Entry 6ND1 (electron microscopy, 4.10 A resolution (low resolution: residue-level contacts below are approximate; hydrogen-bond / salt-bridge calls are withheld)); this record covers chains B and C of the 6 polymer chains in the assembly.

# Chain B
Name: Protein transport protein SEC61
From: Saccharomyces cerevisiae
Reference sequence: P32915 (SC61A_YEAST); residue numbers follow UniProt; this construct covers 1-480
Chain sequence (480 residues; numbered 1 to 480; the number before each row is that of its first residue):
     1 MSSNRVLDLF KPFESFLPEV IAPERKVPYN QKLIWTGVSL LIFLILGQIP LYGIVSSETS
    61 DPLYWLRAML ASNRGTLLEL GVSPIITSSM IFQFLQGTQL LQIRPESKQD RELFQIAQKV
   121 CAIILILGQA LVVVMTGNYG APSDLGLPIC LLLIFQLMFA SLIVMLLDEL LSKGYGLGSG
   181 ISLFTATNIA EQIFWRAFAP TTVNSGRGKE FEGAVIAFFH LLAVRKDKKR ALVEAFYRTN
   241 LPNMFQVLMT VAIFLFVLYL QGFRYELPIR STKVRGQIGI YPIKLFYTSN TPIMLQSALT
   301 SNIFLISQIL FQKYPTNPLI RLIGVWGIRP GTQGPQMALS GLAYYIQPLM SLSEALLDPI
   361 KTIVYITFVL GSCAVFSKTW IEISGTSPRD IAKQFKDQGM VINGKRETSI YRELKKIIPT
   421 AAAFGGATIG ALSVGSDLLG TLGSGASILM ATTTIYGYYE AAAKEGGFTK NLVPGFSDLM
Unresolved in the structure: 1-18, 55-57, 94-114, 139-143, 225-227, 319-343, 466-480
Curated features (UniProtKB/Swiss-Prot):
  - mutagenesis: Lys-273 (K273P/G: Severe growth defect), Arg-275 (R275D/G/P/Q/Y: Severe growth defect; R275E/F/V: Severe growth defect; lowers SRP-dependent and SRP-independent translocation), Gly-276 (G276P: Severe growth defect), Lys-405 (K405D/E/P: Severe growth defect), Arg-406 (R406D: Severe growth defect; lowers SRP-dependent translocation; R406E: Severe growth defect; lowers SRP-dependent and SRP-independent translocation; R406H/W: Severe growth defect)

# Chain C
Name: Protein transport protein SSS1
From: Saccharomyces cerevisiae
Reference sequence: P35179 (SC61G_YEAST); numbering as in UniProt (aligned over 1-80)
Chain sequence (80 residues; numbered 1 to 80; the number before each row is that of its first residue):
     1 MARASEKGEE KKQSNNQVEK LVEAPVEFVR EGTQFLAKCK KPDLKEYTKI VKAVGIGFIA
    61 VGIIGYAIKL IHIPIRYVIV
Unresolved in the structure: 1-24

# How chain B and chain C interact
Residue-residue contacts (42; chain B residue first):
  Leu-41(B) / Ile-68(C)
  Leu-44(B) / Gly-65(C)
  Ile-45(B) / Ile-68(C)
  Ile-45(B) / His-72(C)
  Gln-48(B) / Lys-69(C)
  Gln-48(B) / His-72(C)
  Ile-49(B) / His-72(C)
  Thr-187(B) / Val-61(C)
  Glu-191(B) / Gly-65(C)
  Glu-191(B) / Lys-69(C)
  Ile-193(B) / Phe-58(C)
  Phe-194(B) / Ile-59(C)
  Phe-194(B) / Gly-62(C)
  Trp-195(B) / Tyr-66(C)
  Trp-195(B) / Lys-69(C)
  Trp-195(B) / Leu-70(C)
  Trp-195(B) / Ile-73(C)
  Phe-198(B) / Tyr-66(C)
  Ala-199(B) / Tyr-66(C)
  Pro-200(B) / Tyr-66(C)
  Phe-254(B) / Val-54(C)
  Leu-255(B) / Tyr-47(C)
  Leu-258(B) / Tyr-47(C)
  Leu-258(B) / Ile-50(C)
  Leu-258(B) / Val-54(C)
  Tyr-259(B) / Pro-42(C)
  Tyr-259(B) / Tyr-47(C)
  Phe-263(B) / Lys-41(C)
  Phe-263(B) / Pro-42(C)
  Arg-264(B) / Lys-38(C)
  Arg-264(B) / Cys-39(C)
  Arg-264(B) / Lys-40(C)
  Tyr-265(B) / Lys-38(C)
  Glu-266(B) / Lys-40(C)
  Leu-285(B) / Phe-35(C)
  Ile-417(B) / Phe-35(C)
  Phe-424(B) / Leu-36(C)
  Ala-451(B) / Phe-58(C)
  Ile-455(B) / Val-54(C)
  Tyr-456(B) / Ile-50(C)
  Tyr-459(B) / Lys-49(C)
  Tyr-459(B) / Ala-53(C)
Other interface residues (no listed pair), chain B (36 interface residues in all): Leu-40, Pro-50, Ala-190, Gly-262, Thr-420, Ala-421, Ala-423, Thr-452
Other interface residues (no listed pair), chain C (31 interface residues in all): Phe-28, Glu-31, Gly-32, Glu-46, Val-51, Ile-64, Arg-76, Ile-79

# Summary
36 residues of chain B and 31 residues of chain C are in contact. Curated annotation (UniProt) lists 5
mutagenesis sites on chain B.
Chain B is Protein transport protein SEC61 and chain C is Protein transport protein SSS1, both from
Saccharomyces cerevisiae; the structure, CryoEM structure of the Sec Complex from yeast, was determined by
electron microscopy.
